Entry 1GO4 (X-ray diffraction, 2.05 A resolution); this record covers chains G and H of the 8 polymer chains in the assembly.

# Chain G (and H)
Name: Mitotic spindle assembly checkpoint protein MAD1
Organism: Homo sapiens
Notes: chain H of this document is another copy of the same molecule, construct and numbering; everything in this record applies to it too
Reference sequence: Q9Y6D9 (MD1L1_HUMAN), isoform Q9Y6D9-3; residues 485-584 here correspond to UniProt positions 393-492 (UniProt number = residue number - 92)
Chain sequence (100 residues; numbered 485 to 584; the number before each row is that of its first residue):
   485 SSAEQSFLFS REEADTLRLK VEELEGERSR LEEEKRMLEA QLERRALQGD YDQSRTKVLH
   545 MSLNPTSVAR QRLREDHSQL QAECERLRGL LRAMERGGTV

# Interface between chain G and chain H
Residue-residue contacts (55):
  S494(G) - S494(H)
  S494(G) - R495(H)
  R495(G) - S494(H)
  E497(G) - A498(H)
  E497(G) - R502(H)  salt bridge
  A498(G) - L501(H)
  L501(G) - A498(H)
  L501(G) - L501(H)  hydrophobic
  R502(G) - E497(H)  salt bridge
  R502(G) - L501(H)
  V505(G) - L501(H)
  V505(G) - V505(H)  hydrophobic
  V505(G) - L508(H)
  L508(G) - V505(H)
  L508(G) - L508(H)  hydrophobic
  L508(G) - R512(H)
  E509(G) - L508(H)
  E511(G) - R512(H)  salt bridge
  R512(G) - L508(H)
  R512(G) - E511(H)  salt bridge
  R512(G) - L515(H)
  L515(G) - R512(H)
  L515(G) - L515(H)  hydrophobic
  L515(G) - K519(H)
  E516(G) - L515(H)
  E518(G) - K519(H)  salt bridge
  K519(G) - L515(H)
  K519(G) - E518(H)  salt bridge
  K519(G) - L522(H)
  L522(G) - K519(H)
  L522(G) - L522(H)  hydrophobic
  L522(G) - L526(H)
  Q525(G) - L526(H)
  L526(G) - L522(H)  hydrophobic
  L526(G) - L526(H)  hydrophobic
  R528(G) - Y535(H)
  R528(G) - D536(H)  salt bridge
  R528(G) - Q537(H)  hydrogen bond (backbone-backbone)
  R529(G) - L526(H)
  R529(G) - E527(H)  salt bridge
  R529(G) - D534(H)  salt bridge
  R529(G) - Y535(H)
  R529(G) - D536(H)
  R529(G) - Q537(H)
  A530(G) - D534(H)  hydrogen bond (backbone-side chain)
  A530(G) - Y535(H)  hydrogen bond (backbone-backbone)
  A530(G) - Q537(H)  hydrogen bond (backbone-side chain)
  L531(G) - R529(H)
  L531(G) - D534(H)  hydrogen bond (backbone-side chain)
  G533(G) - R529(H)  hydrogen bond (backbone-side chain)
  D534(G) - Q525(H)
  D534(G) - R529(H)  salt bridge
  Y535(G) - M521(H)
  Y535(G) - Q525(H)  hydrogen bond (backbone-side chain)
  D536(G) - M521(H)
Interface residues without a listed pair, chain G (32 interface residues in all): K504, E523, Q537, S538, C568, L571
Interface residues without a listed pair, chain H (30 interface residues in all): K504, E509, E516, E523, A530, L564, C568

# In short
The interface between chain G and chain H involves 32 residues on one side and 30 on the other, with 7
hydrogen bonds and 10 salt bridges. Polar pairs include E497(G)-R502(H), E511(G)-R512(H) and E518(G)-K519(H).
Both chains are Mitotic spindle assembly checkpoint protein MAD1 (Homo sapiens). Entry 1GO4 (Crystal structure
of Mad1-Mad2 reveals a conserved Mad2 binding motif in Mad1 and Cdc20) was determined by X-ray diffraction.
